PDB entry 2HT2 | X-ray diffraction, 3.32 A resolution | chains E and F of the 6 polymer chains in the assembly

Chain E:
Molecule: Fab fragment, heavy chain
From: Mus musculus
Notes: antibody fragment or engineered binder
Sequence (221 residues; each row starts with the number of its first residue):
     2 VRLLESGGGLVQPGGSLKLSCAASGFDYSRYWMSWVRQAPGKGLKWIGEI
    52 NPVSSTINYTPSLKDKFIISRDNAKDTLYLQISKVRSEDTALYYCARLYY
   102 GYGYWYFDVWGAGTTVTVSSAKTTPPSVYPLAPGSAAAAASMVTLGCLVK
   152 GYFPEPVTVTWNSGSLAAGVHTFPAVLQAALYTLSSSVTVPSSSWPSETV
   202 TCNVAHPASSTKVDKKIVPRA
Cystine bridges: C22-C96, C148-C203

Chain F:
Molecule: Fab fragment, light chain
From: Mus musculus
Notes: antibody fragment or engineered binder
Sequence (211 residues; row label = number of the first residue in the row):
     1 DIVLTQSPAIMSAAPGDKVTMTCSASSSVSYIHWYQQKSGTSPKRWIYDT
    51 SKLTSGVPVRFSGSGSGTSYSLTINTMEAEDAATYYCQQWSSHPQTFGGG
   101 TKLEILRADAAPTVSIFPPSSEQLTSGGASVVCFLNNFYPKDINVKWKID
   151 GSERQNGVLNSWTDQDSKDSTYSMSSTLTLTKDEYERHNSYTCEATHKTS
   201 TSPIVKSFNRA
Cystine bridges: C23-C87, C133-C193

Chain E / chain F interface:
Contacting residue pairs (72; chain E residue first):
  Q39(E) - Q37(F)  hydrogen bond
  Q39(E) - Y86(F)  hydrogen bond
  K43(E) - Y86(F)
  L45(E) - Y86(F)  hydrophobic
  L45(E) - F97(F)
  W47(E) - P94(F)  hydrophobic
  W47(E) - Q95(F)
  E50(E) - W90(F)
  P62(E) - D1(F)
  P62(E) - P94(F)
  Y95(E) - Q37(F)  hydrogen bond
  Y95(E) - S42(F)
  Y95(E) - P43(F)
  L99(E) - W90(F)  hydrophobic
  G102(E) - D49(F)
  Y103(E) - Y31(F)  hydrophobic
  Y103(E) - D49(F)  hydrogen bond (backbone-side chain)
  Y103(E) - K52(F)
  Y105(E) - Y31(F)  hydrophobic
  Y105(E) - H33(F)  hydrogen bond (backbone-side chain)
  Y105(E) - W90(F)
  Y105(E) - S91(F)
  W106(E) - H33(F)
  W106(E) - Q88(F)
  W106(E) - W90(F)
  Y107(E) - H33(F)
  Y107(E) - Y35(F)
  Y107(E) - R45(F)
  Y107(E) - Y48(F)  hydrophobic
  Y107(E) - Q88(F)
  F108(E) - Y35(F)  hydrogen bond (backbone-side chain)
  F108(E) - R45(F)
  F108(E) - Q88(F)
  F108(E) - W90(F)  hydrophobic
  F108(E) - Q95(F)
  F108(E) - F97(F)  hydrophobic
  D109(E) - R45(F)  salt bridge
  W111(E) - Y35(F)
  W111(E) - P43(F)
  W111(E) - F97(F)  hydrophobic
  G112(E) - S42(F)  hydrogen bond (backbone-side chain)
  A113(E) - S42(F)  hydrogen bond (backbone-side chain)
  Y130(E) - S120(F)
  Y130(E) - Q123(F)
  Y130(E) - S126(F)
  P131(E) - S120(F)
  L132(E) - F117(F)
  L132(E) - V132(F)  hydrophobic
  A133(E) - F117(F)
  T145(E) - S115(F)  hydrogen bond
  T145(E) - F117(F)
  H172(E) - N136(F)  hydrogen bond
  H172(E) - N137(F)
  H172(E) - S173(F)  hydrogen bond
  F174(E) - F134(F)  hydrophobic
  F174(E) - N136(F)
  F174(E) - S161(F)
  F174(E) - T163(F)
  F174(E) - S173(F)
  F174(E) - M174(F)
  F174(E) - S175(F)
  P175(E) - S161(F)  hydrogen bond (backbone-side chain)
  P175(E) - W162(F)
  Q179(E) - L159(F)
  S186(E) - F134(F)
  S186(E) - S175(F)  hydrogen bond
  S188(E) - F134(F)
  S188(E) - N136(F)  hydrogen bond
  K216(E) - E122(F)  salt bridge
  R221(E) - P118(F)  hydrogen bond (side chain-backbone)
  R221(E) - P119(F)  hydrogen bond (side chain-backbone)
  R221(E) - S120(F)
Other interface residues (no listed pair), chain E (44 interface residues in all): V37, G44, N59, G114, P134, G135, L146, G147, L149, K151, T173, V177, S187
Other interface residues (no listed pair), chain F (44 interface residues in all): S30, T41, H93, S121, S130, N160, T179

Summary:
The chain E/chain F interface involves 44 residues from each chain, with 16 hydrogen bonds and 2 salt bridges.
Polar pairs include D109(E)-R45(F), K216(E)-E122(F) and Q39(E)-Q37(F).
Chain E is Fab fragment, heavy chain and chain F is Fab fragment, light chain, both from Mus musculus; the
structure, Structure of the Escherichia coli ClC chloride channel Y445H mutant and Fab complex, was determined
by X-ray diffraction, deposited together with 2HLF, 2HT3, 2HT4, 2HTK and 2HTL.
